7K0M - chains B and D of the 8 polymer chains in the assembly; structure by electron microscopy, 2.90 A resolution.

Chain B:
Molecule: Serine palmitoyltransferase 2
From: Homo sapiens
Notes: EC 2.3.1.50
UniProtKB: O15270 (SPTC2_HUMAN); numbering as in UniProt (aligned over 1-544)
Amino-acid sequence (544 residues; each row starts with the number of its first residue):
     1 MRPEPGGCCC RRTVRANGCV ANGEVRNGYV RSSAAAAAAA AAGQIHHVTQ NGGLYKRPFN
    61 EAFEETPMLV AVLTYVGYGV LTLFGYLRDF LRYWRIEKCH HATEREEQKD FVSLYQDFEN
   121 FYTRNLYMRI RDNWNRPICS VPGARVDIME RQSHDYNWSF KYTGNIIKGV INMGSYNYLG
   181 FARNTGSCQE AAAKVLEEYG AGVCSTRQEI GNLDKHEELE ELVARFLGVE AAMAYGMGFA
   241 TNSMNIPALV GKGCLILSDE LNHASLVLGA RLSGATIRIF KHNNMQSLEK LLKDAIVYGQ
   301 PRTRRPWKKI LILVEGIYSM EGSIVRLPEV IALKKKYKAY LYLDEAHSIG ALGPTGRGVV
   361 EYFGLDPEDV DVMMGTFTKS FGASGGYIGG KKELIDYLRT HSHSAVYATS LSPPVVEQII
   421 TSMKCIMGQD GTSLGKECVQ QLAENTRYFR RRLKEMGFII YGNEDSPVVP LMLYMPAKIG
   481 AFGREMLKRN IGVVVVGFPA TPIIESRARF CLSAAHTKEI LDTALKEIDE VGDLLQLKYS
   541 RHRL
Not modelled in the structure: 1-52
Modified positions: Lys-379 ((2S)-2-amino-6-[[3-hydroxy-2-methyl-5-(phosphonooxymethyl)pyridin-4-yl]methylideneamino]hexanoic acid; LLP)
UniProt features mapped onto this chain:
  - modified residue: Lys-379 (N6-(pyridoxal phosphate)lysine)
What the authors report for this chain:
  - disease-associated variants - I504F: decreased binding to ORM1-like protein 3 (chain D) (proposed by the authors, not directly observed)
  - disease-associated variants - I504F (proposed by the authors, not directly observed)
  - mutagenesis - R302A/R304A/R305A: unchanged catalytic activity

Chain D:
Molecule: ORM1-like protein 3
From: Homo sapiens
UniProtKB: Q8N138 (ORML3_HUMAN); residues 1-153 here = UniProt positions 1-153
Amino-acid sequence (153 residues; numbered 1 to 153; the number before each row is that of its first residue):
     1 MNVGTAHSEV NPNTRVMNSR GIWLSYVLAI GLLHIVLLSI PFVSVPVVWT LTNLIHNMGM
    61 YIFLHTVKGT PFETPDQGKA RLLTHWEQMD YGVQFTASRK FLTITPIVLY FLTSFYTKYD
   121 QIHFVLNTVS LMSVLIPKLP QLHGVRIFGI NKY
UniProt features mapped onto this chain:
  - region: Met-1 to Met-17 (Important for ceramide level-sensing)
  - modified residue: Pro-137 (Hydroxyproline)
What the authors report for this chain:
  - conformationally variable residues (order/disorder transition): Met-1 to Val-10

Chain B / chain D interface:
Contacting residue pairs (48; chain B residue first):
  Glu-65(B) with Arg-20(D), salt bridge
  Thr-66(B) with Arg-20(D), hydrogen bond (backbone-side chain)
  Pro-67(B) with Arg-20(D)
  Met-68(B) with Arg-20(D); Gly-21(D); Leu-24(D), hydrophobic
  Ala-71(B) with Arg-20(D)
  Val-72(B) with Ser-25(D)
  Tyr-75(B) with Ser-19(D); Arg-20(D), hydrogen bond (side chain-backbone); Gly-21(D); Ile-22(D); Ser-25(D)
  Gln-116(B) with Arg-81(D)
  Phe-118(B) with Val-67(D), hydrophobic; Lys-68(D); Thr-70(D); Pro-71(D)
  Glu-119(B) with Thr-70(D); Pro-71(D); Phe-72(D); Glu-73(D), hydrogen bond (backbone-backbone); Arg-81(D), salt bridge
  Phe-121(B) with Pro-71(D), hydrogen bond (backbone-backbone)
  Tyr-122(B) with Pro-71(D), hydrogen bond (backbone-backbone)
  Trp-134(B) with Met-1(D)
  Glu-260(B) with His-7(D), salt bridge; Ser-8(D), hydrogen bond (backbone-backbone)
  Leu-261(B) with Ala-6(D); His-7(D)
  Asn-262(B) with Ser-8(D)
  Val-267(B) with Ser-8(D)
  Arg-271(B) with Val-10(D)
  Met-320(B) with Thr-5(D); Ala-6(D), hydrophobic
  Val-495(B) with Met-1(D)
  Val-496(B) with Met-1(D), hydrophobic
  Pro-499(B) with Met-1(D); Val-3(D); Pro-12(D)
  Ala-500(B) with Asn-2(D); Thr-5(D); Ala-6(D), hydrogen bond (backbone-backbone); His-7(D)
  Thr-501(B) with Ala-6(D)
  Ile-503(B) with Ser-19(D)
  Ile-504(B) with Arg-20(D)
  Arg-507(B) with Ala-6(D)
Interface residues without a listed pair, chain B (33 interface residues in all): Tyr-86, Asn-120, Asp-259, Gly-497, Phe-498, Pro-502
Interface residues without a listed pair, chain D (27 interface residues in all): Glu-9, Val-16, Leu-28, Phe-63, Gly-69
From the paper, about this interface:
  - interface residues, chain B: Ile-504(B)
  - interface residues, chain D: Met-1(D)

Summary:
33 residues of chain B face 27 of chain D across their interface, with 7 hydrogen bonds and 3 salt bridges.
Polar pairs include Glu-65(B)/Arg-20(D), Glu-119(B)/Arg-81(D) and Glu-260(B)/His-7(D). From the paper: I504F
of chain B reduces binding to ORM1-like protein 3 (chain D); interface residues Ile-504(B) and Met-1(D).
Here chain B is Serine palmitoyltransferase 2 and chain D is ORM1-like protein 3, both from Homo sapiens.
Entry 7K0M (Human serine palmitoyltransferase complex SPTLC1/SPLTC2/ssSPTa/ORMDL3, class 1) was determined by
electron microscopy together with 7K0I, 7K0J, 7K0K, 7K0L, 7K0N, 7K0O, 7K0P and 7K0Q from the same study.
